9CQ6 - chains A and B of the 18 polymer chains in the assembly; structure by electron microscopy, 3.10 A resolution.

# Chain A
Name: X-ray repair cross-complementing protein 6
From: Homo sapiens
Notes: EC 3.6.4.-, 4.2.99.-
Reference sequence: P12956 (XRCC6_HUMAN); residue numbers follow UniProt; this construct covers 1-609
Amino-acid sequence (612 residues; row label = number of the first residue in the row; numbers below 1 keep their minus sign (Gly-2 is residue -2)):
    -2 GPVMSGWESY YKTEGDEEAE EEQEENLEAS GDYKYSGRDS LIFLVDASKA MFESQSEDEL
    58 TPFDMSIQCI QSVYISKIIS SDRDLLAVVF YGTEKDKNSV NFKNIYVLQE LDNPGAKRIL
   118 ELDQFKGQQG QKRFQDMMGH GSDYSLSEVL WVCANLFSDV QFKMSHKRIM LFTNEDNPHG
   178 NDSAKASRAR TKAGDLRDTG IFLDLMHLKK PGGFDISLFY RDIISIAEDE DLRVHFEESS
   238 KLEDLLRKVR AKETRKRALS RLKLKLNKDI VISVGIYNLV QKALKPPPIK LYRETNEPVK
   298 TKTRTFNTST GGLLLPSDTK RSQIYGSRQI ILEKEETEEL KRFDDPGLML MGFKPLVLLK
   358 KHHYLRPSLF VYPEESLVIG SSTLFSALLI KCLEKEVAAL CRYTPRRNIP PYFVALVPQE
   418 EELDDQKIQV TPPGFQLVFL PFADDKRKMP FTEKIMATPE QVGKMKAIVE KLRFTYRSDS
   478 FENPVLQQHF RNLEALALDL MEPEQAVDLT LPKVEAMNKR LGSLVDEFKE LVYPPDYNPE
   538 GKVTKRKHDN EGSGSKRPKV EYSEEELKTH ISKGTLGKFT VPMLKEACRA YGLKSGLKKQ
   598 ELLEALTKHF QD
Not modelled in the structure: -2 to 1, 11-31, 537-609
Construct notes: expression tag (-2 to 0)
Swiss-Prot annotation at these positions:
  - region: Val578 to Glu583 (Interaction with BAX)
  - active site: Lys31 (Schiff-base intermediate with DNA)
  - modified residue: Ser2 (N-acetylserine), Ser6 (Phosphoserine), Ser27 (Phosphoserine), Lys31 (N6-acetyllysine), Ser51 (Phosphoserine), Ser306 (Phosphoserine), Lys317 (N6-acetyllysine), Lys331 (N6-acetyllysine), Lys338 (N6-acetyllysine), Thr455 (Phosphothreonine), Lys461 (N6-acetyllysine), Ser477 (Phosphoserine), Ser520 (Phosphoserine), Lys539 (N6-acetyllysine), Lys542 (N6-acetyllysine), Lys544 (N6-acetyllysine), Ser550 (Phosphoserine), Lys553 (N6-acetyllysine), Lys556 (N6-acetyllysine), Ser560 (Phosphoserine) and 1 more in UniProt
  - cross-link (Glycyl lysine isopeptide (Lys-Gly)): Lys287 (interchain with G-Cter in SUMO2), Lys317 (interchain with G-Cter in SUMO2), Lys556 (interchain with G-Cter in SUMO2)
  - mutagenesis: Lys31 (K31A: Diminishes the ability to form a Schiff base. Abolishes adduct formation; when associated with A-160 and A-164), Lys160 (K160A: Abolishes adduct formation; when associated with A-31 and A-160), Lys164 (K164A: Abolishes adduct formation; when associated with A-31 and A-164), Lys539 (K539Q: Complete loss of suppression of BAX-induced apoptosis; K539R: No effect on suppression of BAX-induced apoptosis), Lys542 (K542Q: Complete loss of suppression of BAX-induced apoptosis; K542R: No effect on suppression of BAX-induced apoptosis), Lys544 (K544R: No effect on suppression of BAX-induced apoptosis), Lys553 (K553Q: Partial loss of suppression of BAX-induced apoptosis; K553R: No effect on suppression of BAX-induced apoptosis), Lys556 (K556R: No effect on suppression of BAX-induced apoptosis), Lys570 (K570R: Loss of methylation; loss of anti-apoptotic activity; no effect on XRCC5 stabilization)

# Chain B
Name: X-ray repair cross-complementing protein 5
From: Homo sapiens
Reference sequence: P13010 (XRCC5_HUMAN); residues 1-732 here = UniProt positions 1-732
Amino-acid sequence (732 residues; row label = number of the first residue in the row):
     1 MVRSGNKAAV VLCMDVGFTM SNSIPGIESP FEQAKKVITM FVQRQVFAEN KDEIALVLFG
    61 TDGTDNPLSG GDQYQNITVH RHLMLPDFDL LEDIESKIQP GSQQADFLDA LIVSMDVIQH
   121 ETIGKKFEKR HIEIFTDLSS RFSKSQLDII IHSLKKCDIS LQFFLPFSLG KEDGSGDRGD
   181 GPFRLGGHGP SFPLKGITEQ QKEGLEIVKM VMISLEGEDG LDEIYSFSES LRKLCVFKKI
   241 ERHSIHWPCR LTIGSNLSIR IAAYKSILQE RVKKTWTVVD AKTLKKEDIQ KETVYCLNDD
   301 DETEVLKEDI IQGFRYGSDI VPFSKVDEEQ MKYKSEGKCF SVLGFCKSSQ VQRRFFMGNQ
   361 VLKVFAARDD EAAAVALSSL IHALDDLDMV AIVRYAYDKR ANPQVGVAFP HIKHNYECLV
   421 YVQLPFMEDL RQYMFSSLKN SKKYAPTEAQ LNAVDALIDS MSLAKKDEKT DTLEDLFPTT
   481 KIPNPRFQRL FQCLLHRALH PREPLPPIQQ HIWNMLNPPA EVTTKSQIPL SKIKTLFPLI
   541 EAKKKDQVTA QEIFQDNHED GPTAKKLKTE QGGAHFSVSS LAEGSVTSVG SVNPAENFRV
   601 LVKQKKASFE EASNQLINHI EQFLDTNETP YFMKSIDCIR AFREEAIKFS EEQRFNNFLK
   661 ALQEKVEIKQ LNHFWEIVVQ DGITLITKEE ASGSSVTAEE AKKFLAPKDK PSGDTAAVFE
   721 EGGDVDDLLD MI
Not modelled in the structure: 1-5, 170-180, 543-732
Swiss-Prot annotation at these positions:
  - region: Leu138 to Leu165 (Leucine-zipper)
  - motif: Glu720 to Leu728 (EEXXXDL motif)
  - modified residue: Lys144 (N6-acetyllysine), Ser255 (Phosphoserine), Ser258 (Phosphoserine), Lys265 (N6-acetyllysine), Ser318 (Phosphoserine), Lys332 (N6-acetyllysine), Thr535 (Phosphothreonine), Ser577 (Phosphoserine), Ser579 (Phosphoserine), Ser580 (Phosphoserine), Lys660 (N6-acetyllysine), Lys665 (N6-acetyllysine), Thr715 (Phosphothreonine)
  - cross-link (Glycyl lysine isopeptide (Lys-Gly)): Lys195 (interchain with G-Cter in SUMO2), Lys532 (interchain with G-Cter in SUMO2), Lys534 (interchain with G-Cter in SUMO2), Lys566 (interchain with G-Cter in SUMO2), Lys568 (interchain with G-Cter in SUMO2), Lys669 (interchain with G-Cter in SUMO2), Lys688 (interchain with G-Cter in SUMO2)
  - mutagenesis: Glu720 to Glu721 (Abolishes interaction with PRKDC and its recruitment to sites of DNA damage), Asp726 to Asp727 (Abolishes interaction with PRKDC and its recruitment to sites of DNA damage)

# Chain A / chain B interface
Residue-residue contacts (348; chain A residue first):
  Ile75(A) - Tyr316(B)  hydrophobic
  Asp79(A) - Arg315(B)  salt bridge
  Asp79(A) - Gly317(B)
  Pro111(A) - Gly317(B)
  Gly112(A) - Gly317(B)
  Ala113(A) - Tyr316(B)  hydrophobic
  Ala113(A) - Asp319(B)
  Lys114(A) - Asp319(B)  salt bridge
  Ala248(A) - Glu428(B)
  Thr251(A) - Tyr433(B)
  Arg252(A) - Tyr433(B)
  Lys253(A) - Tyr433(B)
  Lys253(A) - Met434(B)
  Lys253(A) - Phe435(B)
  Leu263(A) - Leu457(B)  hydrophobic
  Asn264(A) - Leu530(B)
  Asp266(A) - Lys534(B)  salt bridge
  Ile267(A) - Leu530(B)
  Ile267(A) - Ile533(B)  hydrophobic
  Ile267(A) - Lys534(B)
  Ile267(A) - Leu539(B)  hydrophobic
  Val268(A) - Leu539(B)
  Ile269(A) - Leu539(B)  hydrophobic
  Tyr274(A) - Phe435(B)  hydrophobic
  Asn275(A) - Arg431(B)  hydrogen bond
  Asn275(A) - Tyr433(B)
  Leu276(A) - Leu430(B)
  Leu276(A) - Arg431(B)  hydrogen bond (backbone-backbone)
  Leu276(A) - Tyr433(B)  hydrophobic
  Val277(A) - Met357(B)  hydrophobic
  Val277(A) - Pro425(B)  hydrophobic
  Val277(A) - Asp429(B)
  Gln278(A) - Met357(B)
  Gln278(A) - Asp429(B)  hydrogen bond (backbone-backbone)
  Gln278(A) - Arg431(B)
  Lys279(A) - Met357(B)
  Lys279(A) - Asp429(B)
  Ala280(A) - Glu428(B)
  Ala280(A) - Asp429(B)  hydrogen bond (backbone-side chain)
  Pro283(A) - Phe314(B)
  Pro284(A) - Phe314(B)
  Pro285(A) - Gln312(B)
  Pro285(A) - Gly313(B)
  Pro285(A) - Phe314(B)  hydrophobic
  Ile286(A) - Ile311(B)
  Ile286(A) - Gln312(B)
  Ile286(A) - Gly313(B)  hydrogen bond (backbone-backbone)
  Ile286(A) - Arg315(B)
  Lys287(A) - Ile310(B)
  Lys287(A) - Ile311(B)
  Leu288(A) - Ile310(B)
  Leu288(A) - Ile311(B)  hydrogen bond (backbone-backbone)
  Leu288(A) - Gly313(B)
  Leu288(A) - Ile320(B)  hydrophobic
  Tyr289(A) - Leu297(B)  hydrophobic
  Tyr289(A) - Val305(B)  hydrophobic
  Tyr289(A) - Asp309(B)
  Arg290(A) - Glu308(B)  hydrogen bond (side chain-backbone)
  Arg290(A) - Asp309(B)  salt bridge
  Asn293(A) - Pro322(B)
  Glu294(A) - Leu297(B)
  Pro295(A) - Asn298(B)  hydrogen bond (backbone-side chain)
  Val296(A) - Cys296(B)
  Val296(A) - Leu297(B)  hydrophobic
  Val296(A) - Ile310(B)  hydrophobic
  Lys297(A) - Val294(B)
  Lys297(A) - Tyr295(B)
  Lys297(A) - Cys296(B)  hydrogen bond (backbone-backbone)
  Lys297(A) - Asn298(B)
  Thr298(A) - Val294(B)
  Thr298(A) - Tyr295(B)
  Lys299(A) - Thr293(B)
  Lys299(A) - Val294(B)  hydrogen bond (backbone-backbone)
  Lys299(A) - Cys296(B)  hydrogen bond
  Lys299(A) - Glu302(B)  salt bridge
  Thr300(A) - Glu292(B)
  Thr300(A) - Thr293(B)
  Arg301(A) - Lys291(B)
  Arg301(A) - Glu292(B)  hydrogen bond (backbone-backbone)
  Thr302(A) - Ile289(B)
  Thr302(A) - Gln290(B)
  Phe303(A) - Asp288(B)
  Phe303(A) - Gln290(B)  hydrogen bond (backbone-backbone)
  Phe303(A) - Glu292(B)
  Asn304(A) - Asp288(B)
  Thr305(A) - Asp288(B)  hydrogen bond (backbone-backbone)
  Leu311(A) - Ile289(B)  hydrophobic
  Asp315(A) - Asp280(B)
  Asp315(A) - Ala281(B)  hydrogen bond (side chain-backbone)
  Asp315(A) - Lys282(B)  salt bridge
  Thr316(A) - Val278(B)
  Thr316(A) - Val279(B)
  Thr316(A) - Ile289(B)
  Lys317(A) - Thr277(B)
  Lys317(A) - Val278(B)
  Lys317(A) - Val279(B)  hydrogen bond (backbone-backbone)
  Lys317(A) - Ala281(B)
  Arg318(A) - Trp276(B)
  Arg318(A) - Thr277(B)
  Arg318(A) - Val278(B)
  Ser319(A) - Thr277(B)  hydrogen bond (backbone-side chain)
  Ser319(A) - Val279(B)
  Gln320(A) - Lys274(B)
  Gln320(A) - Thr275(B)  hydrogen bond (side chain-backbone)
  Gln320(A) - Trp276(B)
  Gln320(A) - Leu494(B)
  Ile321(A) - Lys274(B)  hydrogen bond (backbone-side chain)
  Tyr322(A) - Phe47(B)  hydrophobic
  Tyr322(A) - Phe88(B)
  Tyr322(A) - Lys274(B)
  Tyr322(A) - Leu494(B)  hydrophobic
  Arg325(A) - Phe88(B)
  Arg325(A) - Ala498(B)  hydrogen bond (side chain-backbone)
  Gln326(A) - Leu284(B)  hydrogen bond (side chain-backbone)
  Ile327(A) - Phe88(B)  hydrophobic
  Ile327(A) - Leu494(B)  hydrophobic
  Ile327(A) - Arg497(B)
  Ile327(A) - Ala498(B)  hydrophobic
  Ile328(A) - Leu284(B)  hydrophobic
  Ile328(A) - Arg497(B)  hydrogen bond (backbone-side chain)
  Leu329(A) - Trp276(B)  hydrophobic
  Leu329(A) - Arg497(B)
  Glu330(A) - Arg497(B)  salt bridge
  Glu333(A) - Arg497(B)  salt bridge
  Glu333(A) - Leu505(B)
  Thr334(A) - Trp276(B)
  Glu336(A) - Leu505(B)
  Leu337(A) - Trp276(B)  hydrophobic
  Leu337(A) - Arg489(B)
  Leu337(A) - Cys493(B)  hydrophobic
  Leu337(A) - Leu505(B)  hydrophobic
  Lys338(A) - Arg486(B)
  Arg339(A) - Ile508(B)
  Phe340(A) - Pro485(B)  hydrophobic
  Phe340(A) - Ile508(B)  hydrophobic
  Phe340(A) - Trp513(B)
  Leu347(A) - Met461(B)  hydrophobic
  Met348(A) - Pro518(B)
  Gly349(A) - Met461(B)
  Gly349(A) - Leu463(B)
  Phe350(A) - Ile458(B)  hydrophobic
  Phe350(A) - Met461(B)  hydrogen bond (backbone-backbone)
  Phe350(A) - Ser462(B)
  Phe350(A) - Leu463(B)  hydrogen bond (backbone-backbone)
  Lys351(A) - Leu463(B)
  Lys351(A) - Asp475(B)  salt bridge
  Lys351(A) - Phe477(B)  hydrogen bond (side chain-backbone)
  Lys351(A) - Pro478(B)
  Lys351(A) - Thr479(B)
  Pro352(A) - Ala464(B)
  Leu355(A) - Ala464(B)  hydrophobic
  Leu355(A) - Asp475(B)
  Lys357(A) - Lys413(B)
  Lys358(A) - Ser348(B)
  Lys358(A) - Phe409(B)
  His359(A) - Ile267(B)
  His359(A) - Val361(B)
  His359(A) - His411(B)
  His359(A) - Val420(B)
  His360(A) - Ile267(B)
  His360(A) - Arg353(B)  hydrogen bond (backbone-side chain)
  His360(A) - Thr480(B)
  Tyr361(A) - Ile267(B)
  Tyr361(A) - Arg353(B)
  Tyr361(A) - Phe356(B)  hydrogen bond (side chain-backbone)
  Tyr361(A) - Met357(B)  hydrogen bond (side chain-backbone)
  Tyr361(A) - Gly358(B)  hydrogen bond (side chain-backbone)
  Tyr361(A) - Val361(B)
  Tyr361(A) - Val422(B)  hydrophobic
  Leu362(A) - Gln269(B)
  Pro364(A) - Gly358(B)
  Ser365(A) - Arg353(B)
  Phe367(A) - Phe435(B)  hydrophobic
  Tyr369(A) - Phe435(B)  hydrophobic
  Tyr369(A) - Ser436(B)  hydrogen bond (side chain-backbone)
  Tyr369(A) - Leu438(B)
  Glu372(A) - Tyr444(B)  hydrogen bond
  Ser373(A) - Ala542(B)
  Leu374(A) - Glu541(B)
  Leu374(A) - Ala542(B)  hydrogen bond (backbone-backbone)
  Val375(A) - Ile540(B)
  Ile376(A) - Leu539(B)
  Ile376(A) - Ile540(B)  hydrogen bond (backbone-backbone)
  Ile376(A) - Ala542(B)  hydrophobic
  Ser379(A) - Tyr444(B)
  Thr380(A) - Pro446(B)
  Thr380(A) - Gln450(B)  hydrogen bond
  Thr380(A) - Phe537(B)
  Leu381(A) - Phe537(B)  hydrophobic
  Ser383(A) - Pro446(B)
  Ala384(A) - Pro446(B)  hydrophobic
  Ala384(A) - Leu451(B)  hydrophobic
  Ala384(A) - Val454(B)  hydrophobic
  Leu385(A) - Val454(B)  hydrophobic
  Ile387(A) - Lys439(B)
  Lys388(A) - Leu451(B)
  Lys388(A) - Val454(B)
  Lys388(A) - Asp455(B)  salt bridge
  Lys388(A) - Ile458(B)
  Lys392(A) - Asp455(B)  salt bridge
  Lys392(A) - Ile458(B)
  Lys392(A) - Asp459(B)  salt bridge
  Val394(A) - Ile458(B)  hydrophobic
  Leu397(A) - Leu463(B)  hydrophobic
  Arg399(A) - Trp513(B)
  Arg399(A) - Leu516(B)  hydrogen bond (side chain-backbone)
  Arg399(A) - Asn517(B)  hydrogen bond
  Pro407(A) - Arg486(B)
  Phe410(A) - Phe477(B)  hydrophobic
  Phe410(A) - Thr479(B)
  Phe410(A) - Leu516(B)
  Gln416(A) - Arg354(B)
  Glu417(A) - Lys439(B)  salt bridge
  Glu418(A) - Ser437(B)
  Gln426(A) - Met434(B)
  Gln426(A) - Phe435(B)  hydrogen bond (side chain-backbone)
  Val427(A) - Arg354(B)
  Thr428(A) - Arg354(B)  hydrogen bond
  Pro429(A) - Phe435(B)  hydrophobic
  Pro430(A) - Ser436(B)
  Gln433(A) - Arg354(B)
  Leu437(A) - Thr479(B)
  Pro438(A) - Thr480(B)
  Phe439(A) - Thr480(B)
  Phe439(A) - Ile482(B)
  Phe439(A) - Asn484(B)
  Ala440(A) - Thr480(B)  hydrogen bond (backbone-backbone)
  Ala440(A) - Lys481(B)
  Ala440(A) - Ile482(B)  hydrogen bond (backbone-backbone)
  Ala440(A) - Pro483(B)
  Asp441(A) - Leu234(B)
  Asp441(A) - Glu270(B)
  Asp441(A) - Pro483(B)
  Asp441(A) - Asn484(B)  hydrogen bond (side chain-backbone)
  Asp441(A) - Phe487(B)
  Asp442(A) - Ile267(B)
  Asp442(A) - Leu268(B)  hydrogen bond (backbone-backbone)
  Asp442(A) - Gln269(B)
  Asp442(A) - Glu270(B)  hydrogen bond (side chain-backbone)
  Lys443(A) - Ser266(B)
  Lys443(A) - Thr480(B)
  Lys443(A) - Lys481(B)
  Arg444(A) - Ser244(B)  hydrogen bond
  Arg444(A) - Lys265(B)
  Arg444(A) - Ser266(B)  hydrogen bond (backbone-backbone)
  Arg444(A) - Leu268(B)
  Arg444(A) - Glu270(B)  salt bridge
  Lys445(A) - Lys238(B)
  Lys445(A) - Glu241(B)
  Lys445(A) - His243(B)
  Met446(A) - His243(B)
  Met446(A) - Tyr264(B)  hydrophobic
  Met446(A) - Lys265(B)
  Met446(A) - Ser266(B)
  Met446(A) - Lys363(B)
  Pro447(A) - His243(B)
  Pro447(A) - Tyr264(B)
  Thr449(A) - Arg368(B)
  Thr449(A) - Asn415(B)
  Thr449(A) - Tyr416(B)
  Lys451(A) - Lys413(B)  hydrogen bond (side chain-backbone)
  Lys451(A) - His414(B)
  Lys451(A) - Asn415(B)
  Ile452(A) - Ala374(B)  hydrophobic
  Ile452(A) - Val375(B)  hydrophobic
  Ile452(A) - Ser378(B)  hydrogen bond (backbone-side chain)
  Ile452(A) - Glu417(B)
  Met453(A) - His382(B)
  Ala454(A) - Ser378(B)
  Ala454(A) - Ser379(B)
  Gln458(A) - Ser379(B)
  Val459(A) - Ala383(B)
  Val459(A) - Asp386(B)
  Met462(A) - Leu380(B)  hydrophobic
  Met462(A) - Ala383(B)  hydrophobic
  Lys463(A) - Ala383(B)
  Lys463(A) - Asp386(B)
  Lys463(A) - Leu387(B)
  Val466(A) - Phe345(B)  hydrophobic
  Val466(A) - Met389(B)  hydrophobic
  Glu467(A) - Leu387(B)
  Glu467(A) - Met389(B)
  Leu469(A) - Ile253(B)  hydrophobic
  Leu469(A) - Gly344(B)
  Leu469(A) - Phe345(B)  hydrogen bond (backbone-backbone)
  Arg470(A) - Phe345(B)
  Arg470(A) - Lys347(B)
  Arg470(A) - Met389(B)
  Phe471(A) - Gly344(B)
  Phe471(A) - Phe345(B)  hydrogen bond (backbone-backbone)
  Phe471(A) - Cys346(B)
  Phe471(A) - Ile392(B)  hydrophobic
  Thr472(A) - Gln350(B)
  Tyr473(A) - Cys346(B)  hydrophobic
  Tyr473(A) - Gln350(B)  hydrogen bond (backbone-side chain)
  Tyr473(A) - Val351(B)  hydrophobic
  Tyr473(A) - Leu424(B)
  Ser475(A) - Phe355(B)
  Ser475(A) - Pro425(B)
  Ser475(A) - Leu430(B)
  Phe478(A) - Leu343(B)  hydrophobic
  Phe478(A) - Phe426(B)
  Phe478(A) - Met427(B)  hydrogen bond (backbone-backbone)
  Glu479(A) - Phe426(B)
  Glu479(A) - Met427(B)
  Asn480(A) - Phe426(B)
  Asn480(A) - Glu428(B)  hydrogen bond (backbone-side chain)
  Pro481(A) - Tyr333(B)  hydrophobic
  Val482(A) - Tyr333(B)  hydrophobic
  Val482(A) - Asn402(B)
  Leu483(A) - Glu428(B)
  Gln484(A) - Glu428(B)  hydrogen bond
  Asn489(A) - Met331(B)  hydrogen bond (side chain-backbone)
  Leu490(A) - Phe314(B)  hydrophobic
  Leu490(A) - Phe323(B)  hydrophobic
  Glu491(A) - Tyr316(B)
  Leu493(A) - Val321(B)  hydrophobic
  Leu493(A) - Pro322(B)
  Leu493(A) - Phe323(B)  hydrophobic
  Leu493(A) - Met331(B)  hydrophobic
  Ala494(A) - Tyr316(B)  hydrophobic
  Ala494(A) - Val321(B)  hydrophobic
  Pro500(A) - Met331(B)  hydrophobic
  Asp505(A) - Tyr333(B)  hydrogen bond
  Asp505(A) - Arg394(B)  salt bridge
  Thr507(A) - Leu343(B)
  Thr507(A) - Arg394(B)
  Thr507(A) - Val405(B)
  Leu508(A) - Leu343(B)
  Pro509(A) - Ser341(B)
  Pro509(A) - Leu343(B)  hydrophobic
  Val511(A) - Ser255(B)
  Met514(A) - Ile253(B)
  Met514(A) - Val342(B)
  Met514(A) - Leu343(B)
  Asn515(A) - Ser255(B)  hydrogen bond
  Asn515(A) - Asn256(B)
  Val522(A) - Asn256(B)
  Val522(A) - Leu257(B)  hydrophobic
  Lys526(A) - Asn256(B)  hydrogen bond (side chain-backbone)
  Val529(A) - Val375(B)  hydrophobic
  Tyr530(A) - Ser258(B)  hydrogen bond (side chain-backbone)
  Tyr530(A) - Ile259(B)
  Tyr530(A) - Ala372(B)  hydrophobic
  Pro531(A) - Ala372(B)
  Tyr534(A) - Arg260(B)
  Tyr534(A) - Asp370(B)  hydrogen bond
  Tyr534(A) - Ala372(B)  hydrophobic
Interface residues without a listed pair, chain A (182 interface residues in all): Tyr32, Arg247, Lys282, Asp341, Arg363, Gly377, Phe382, Leu386, Cys389, Tyr409, Val435, Asp476, Gln485, His486, Phe487, Phe525, Pro536
Interface residues without a listed pair, chain B (179 interface residues in all): Glu287, Ser318, Glu328, Asn359, Gln360, Phe365, Ala373, Ala376, Leu384, Pro403, Ala445, Leu473, Leu490, Ile512, Pro538

# In short
The interface between chain A and chain B involves 182 residues on one side and 179 on the other; the contacts
include 59 hydrogen bonds and 15 salt bridges. Polar pairs include Asp79(A)-Arg315(B), Lys114(A)-Asp319(B) and
Asp266(A)-Lys534(B).
Chain A is X-ray repair cross-complementing protein 6 and chain B is X-ray repair cross-complementing protein
5, both from Homo sapiens; the structure, The ligation complex in the NHEJ pathway, was determined by electron
microscopy together with 9CQ3, 9CQC, 9N81, 9N82 and 9N83 from the same study.
